PDB entry 8IV5 | electron microscopy, 3.77 A resolution | chains G and L of the 5 polymer chains in the assembly

Chain G:
Molecule: Spike protein S1
Source organism: Severe acute respiratory syndrome coronavirus 2
Reference sequence: P0DTC2 (SPIKE_SARS2); numbering as in UniProt (aligned over 324-527)
Chain sequence (204 residues; numbered 324 to 527; the number before each row is that of its first residue):
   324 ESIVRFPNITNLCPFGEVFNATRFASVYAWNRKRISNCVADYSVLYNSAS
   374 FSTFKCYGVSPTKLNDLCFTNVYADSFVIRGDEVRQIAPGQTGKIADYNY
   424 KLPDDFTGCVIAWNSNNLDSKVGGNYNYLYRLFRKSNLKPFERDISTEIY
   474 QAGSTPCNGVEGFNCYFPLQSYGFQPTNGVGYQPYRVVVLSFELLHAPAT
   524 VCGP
Disordered / not traced: 324-332, 527
Disulfides: Cys336-Cys361, Cys379-Cys432, Cys480-Cys488
Covalent attachments: glycan linked to Asn343
UniProt features mapped onto this chain:
  - region: Arg403 to Asp405 (Integrin-binding motif), Asn448 to Phe456 (Immunodominant HLA epitope recognized by the CD8+)
  - glycosylation: Ser325 (O-linked (HexNAc...) serine), Asn331 (N-linked (GlcNAc...) (complex) asparagine), Asn343 (N-linked (GlcNAc...) (complex) asparagine)
  - natural variant: Gly339 (G339D: In strain: Omicron/BA.1, Omicron/BA.2 and 4 more; G339H: In strain: Omicron/BA.2.75, Omicron/XBB.1.5 and 1 more), Arg346 (R346K: In strain: Mu/B.1.621; R346T: In strain: Omicron/BQ.1.1, Omicron/XBB.1.5 and 1 more), Leu368 (L368I: In strain: Omicron/XBB.1.5, Omicron/EG.5.1), Ser371 (S371F: In strain: Omicron/BA.2, Omicron/BA.2.12.1 and 6 more; S371L: In strain: Omicron/BA.1), Ser373 (S373P: In strain: Omicron/BA.1, Omicron/BA.2 and 7 more), Ser375 (S375F: In strain: Omicron/BA.1, Omicron/BA.2 and 7 more), Thr376 (T376A: In strain: Omicron/BA.2, Omicron/BA.2.12.1 and 5 more), Asp405 (D405N: In strain: Omicron/BA.2, Omicron/BA.2.12.1 and 6 more), Arg408 (R408S: In strain: Omicron/BA.2, Omicron/BA.2.12.1 and 6 more), Lys417 (K417N: In strain: Beta/B.1.351, Omicron/BA.1 and 8 more; K417T: In strain: Gamma/P.1), Asn440 (N440K: In strain: Omicron/BA.1, Omicron/BA.2 and 7 more), Lys444 (K444T: In strain: Omicron/BQ.1.1), 16 further natural variant entries in UniProt
  - mutagenesis: Asn331 (N331Q: Reduced viral infectivity), Asn343 (N343Q: Reduced viral infectivity), Leu452 (L452R: Increased resistance to neutralizing antibodies. Decreases HLA binding to NF9 epitope. Increased binding affinity to human ACE2), Tyr453 (Y453F: Decreased HLA binding to NF9 epitope. Increased binding affinity to human ACE2), Ala475 (A475V: Increased resistance to neutralizing antibodies), Val483 (V483A: Increased resistance to neutralizing antibodies), Glu484 (E484D: Increased replication in human TMEM106B overexpressing cells), Phe490 (F490L: Increased resistance to neutralizing antibodies and human covalescent sera neutralization), Gln493 (Q493N: Reduced host ACE2-binding affinity in vitro; Q493Y: Reduced host ACE2-binding affinity in vitro), Asn501 (N501T: Reduced host ACE2-binding affinity in vitro; N501Y: Increased binding affinity to human ACE2), His519 (H519P: Increased resistance to human covalescent sera neutralization)

Chain L:
Molecule: light chain of 8H12
Source organism: Mus musculus
Chain sequence (107 residues; each row starts with the number of its first residue):
     1 DIVMTQFQKFMSTSVGDRVSITCKASQNVRTAVAWYQQKPGQSPKAMIYL
    51 ASNRHRGVPDRFTGSGCGTDFTLTISNVQCEDLADYFCLQHRNYPLTFGG
   101 GTKLEIK
Disulfides: Cys23-Cys88

Interface between chain G and chain L:
Contacting residue pairs - 15 pairs, chain G then chain L:
  Lys417(G) - Ser52(L)  hydrogen bond
  Lys417(G) - Asn53(L)
  Leu455(G) - Asn53(L)
  Phe456(G) - Leu50(L)  hydrophobic
  Phe456(G) - Asn53(L)
  Tyr473(G) - Thr31(L)
  Ala475(G) - Ala32(L)
  Gly476(G) - Arg30(L)  hydrogen bond (backbone-side chain)
  Ser477(G) - Arg92(L)
  Thr478(G) - Tyr94(L)
  Asn487(G) - His91(L)
  Tyr489(G) - Leu50(L)  hydrophobic
  Tyr489(G) - His91(L)
  Gln493(G) - Tyr49(L)
  Gln493(G) - Arg56(L)
Interface residues without a listed pair, chain G (14 interface residues in all): Arg403, Phe486, Tyr505
Interface residues without a listed pair, chain L (12 interface residues in all): Asp60

Summary:
Chain G and chain L form an interface of 14 and 12 residues respectively; the contacts include 2 hydrogen
bonds. Among the polar pairs are Lys417(G)-Ser52(L) and Gly476(G)-Arg30(L). From UniProt: 11 mutagenesis sites
on chain G.
Chain G is Spike protein S1 (Severe acute respiratory syndrome coronavirus 2) and chain L is light chain of
8H12 (Mus musculus); the structure, Cryo-EM structure of SARS-CoV-2 spike protein in complex with double nAbs
8H12 and 1C4 (local refinement), was determined by electron microscopy, deposited together with 8IV4 and 8IV8.
